9N6C - chains B and C of the 7 polymer chains in the assembly; structure by electron microscopy, 2.99 A resolution.

# Chain B (and C)
Name: AAA family ATPase
From: Escherichia coli
Notes: engineered mutation(s): N-terminal MWSHPQFEK, del native fMet; chain C of this document is another copy of the same molecule, construct and numbering; everything in this record applies to it too
UniProt: A0AAD2V6K7 (A0AAD2V6K7_ECOLX); residues 2-544 here = UniProt positions 2-544
Chain sequence (552 residues; numbered -7 to 544; the number before each row is that of its first residue; numbers below 1 keep their minus sign (Met-7 is residue -7)):
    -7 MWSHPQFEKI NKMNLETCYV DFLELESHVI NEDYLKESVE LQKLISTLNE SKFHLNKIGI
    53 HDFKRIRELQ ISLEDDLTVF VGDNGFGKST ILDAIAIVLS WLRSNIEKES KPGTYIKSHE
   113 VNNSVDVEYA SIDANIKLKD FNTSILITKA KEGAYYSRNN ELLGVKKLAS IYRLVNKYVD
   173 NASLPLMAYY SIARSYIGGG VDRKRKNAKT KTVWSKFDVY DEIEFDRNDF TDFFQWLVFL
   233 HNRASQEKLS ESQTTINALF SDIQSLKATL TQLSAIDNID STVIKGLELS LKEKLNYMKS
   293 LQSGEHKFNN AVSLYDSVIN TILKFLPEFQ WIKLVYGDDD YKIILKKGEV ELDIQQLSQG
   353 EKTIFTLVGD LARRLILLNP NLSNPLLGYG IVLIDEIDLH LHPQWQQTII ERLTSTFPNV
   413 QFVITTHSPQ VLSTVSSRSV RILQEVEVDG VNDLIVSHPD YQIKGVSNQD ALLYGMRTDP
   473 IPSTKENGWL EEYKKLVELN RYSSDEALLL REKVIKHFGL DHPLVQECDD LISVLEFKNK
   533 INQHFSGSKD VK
Not modelled in the structure: -7 to 4, 188-202, 268-272, 451-544 (chain C: 193-199, 268-272, 452-544)
Construct notes: expression tag (-7 to 1); conflict Gly156 (Glu in A0AAD2V6K7)
Small-molecule neighbours: ATP (adenosine-5'-triphosphate): Lys56, Arg57, Asp75, Asn76, Gly77, Phe78, Gly79, Lys80, Ser81, Thr82, His111, Glu112, Val113, Asn114, Asn115, Asp387, Glu388
From the paper describing this entry:
  - mutagenesis - R195E/K196E/R197E/K198E/K201E/K203E: decreased growth
  - catalytic residues: Asp387 (proposed by the authors, not directly observed)

# How chain B and chain C interact
Contacting residue pairs (16; chain B residue first):
  Phe209(B) - Asp330(C)
  Gln227(B) - Thr202(C)
  Asn234(B) - Asn234(C)
  Arg235(B) - Gly329(C)  hydrogen bond (side chain-backbone)
  Arg235(B) - Asp330(C)
  Gln238(B) - Tyr328(C)  hydrogen bond (side chain-backbone)
  Leu241(B) - Leu241(C)  hydrophobic
  Tyr328(B) - Phe231(C)  hydrophobic
  Tyr328(B) - Asn234(C)
  Tyr328(B) - Gln238(C)
  Gly329(B) - Arg235(C)
  Asp331(B) - Thr204(C)
  Asp331(B) - Val205(C)
  Asp331(B) - Trp206(C)  hydrogen bond (backbone-backbone)
  Asp332(B) - Thr204(C)
  Tyr333(B) - Thr204(C)
Other interface residues (no listed pair), chain B (17 interface residues in all): Lys208, Phe231, Lys240, Ser253, Gln256, Asp330
Other interface residues (no listed pair), chain C (17 interface residues in all): Lys203, Ser253, Gln256, Val327, Asp331

# In short
The chain B/chain C interface involves 17 residues from each chain, with 3 hydrogen bonds. Polar contacts
include Arg235(B)-Gly329(C), Gln238(B)-Tyr328(C) and Asp331(B)-Trp206(C). Ligands of chain B: ATP. The paper
reports the catalytic residue Asp387(B); R195E/K196E/R197E/K198E/K201E/K203E of chain B reduce growth.
Both chains are AAA family ATPase (Escherichia coli). Entry 9N6C (Structure of the Retron IA Complex without
the HNH Nuclease) was determined by electron microscopy (same publication as 9N69 and 9N6B).
